Entry 1RHJ (X-ray diffraction, 2.20 A resolution); this record covers chains A and B of the 4 polymer chains in the assembly.

[Chain A]
Protein: Caspase-3
Organism: Homo sapiens
Notes: EC 3.4.22.-; fragment: P17 subunit
Reference sequence: P42574 (CASP3_HUMAN); the construct lacks a stretch of the UniProt sequence and is renumbered around it, so the offset changes along the chain: 145-156 = UniProt 29-40; 163-175 = UniProt 45-57; 176-222 = UniProt 61-107; 224-247 = UniProt 108-131; 1 more segments
Sequence (147 residues; each row starts with the number of its first residue; note: 11 numbers in that range are skipped by the numbering (no residue carries them; nothing is unmodelled there); a row labelled like 175A-175C holds insertion residues (175A, then the next letters in order)):
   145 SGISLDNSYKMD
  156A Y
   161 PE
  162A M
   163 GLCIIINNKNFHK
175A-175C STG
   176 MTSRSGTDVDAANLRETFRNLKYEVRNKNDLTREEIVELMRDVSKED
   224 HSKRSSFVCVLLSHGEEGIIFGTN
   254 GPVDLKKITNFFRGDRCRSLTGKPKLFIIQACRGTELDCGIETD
Disordered / not traced: 145-149, 296-297
Swiss-Prot annotation at these positions:
  - active site: His-237, Cys-285
  - modified residue: Cys-285 (S-nitrosocysteine)
Covalently attached groups: compound PZN linked to Cys-285
Small-molecule neighbours: PZN (3-(2-{5-tert-butyl-3-[(4-methyl-furazan-3-ylmethyl)-amino]-2-oxo-2H-pyrazin-1-yl}-butyrylamino)-5-(hexyl-methyl-amino)-4-oxo-pentanoic acid anion): Arg-179, Ser-236, His-237, Gly-238, Glu-239, Gln-283, Ala-284, Thr-288

[Chain B]
Protein: Caspase-3
Organism: Homo sapiens
Notes: EC 3.4.22.-; fragment: P12 subunit
Reference sequence: P42574 (CASP3_HUMAN); the construct has insertions or renumbered stretches relative to UniProt, so the offset changes along the chain: 310-379 = UniProt 176-245; 382-390 = UniProt 258-266; 392-402 = UniProt 267-277
Sequence (110 residues; each row starts with the number of its first residue; note: 1 number in that range is skipped by the numbering (no residue carries it; nothing is unmodelled there); a row labelled like 381A-381I holds insertion residues (381A, then the next letters in order)):
   310 SGVDDDMACHKIPVEADFLYAYSTAPGYYSWRNSKDGSWFIQSLCAMLKQ
   360 YADKLEFMHILTRVNRKVAT
  379A E
   380 FE
381A-381I SFSFDATFH
   382 AKKQIPCIV
   392 SMLTKELYFYHLEHHHHHH
Disordered / not traced: 310-319, 402-410
Differences from the reference sequence: variant Glu-324 (Asp190 in P42574); expression tag (403-410)
Swiss-Prot annotation at these positions:
  - modified residue: Arg-341 (Microbial infection: ADP-riboxanated arginine)
Small-molecule neighbours: PZN (3-(2-{5-tert-butyl-3-[(4-methyl-furazan-3-ylmethyl)-amino]-2-oxo-2H-pyrazin-1-yl}-butyrylamino)-5-(hexyl-methyl-amino)-4-oxo-pentanoic acid anion): Tyr-338, Ser-339, Trp-340, Arg-341, Asn-342, Trp-348, Ser-381A, Phe-381B, Ser-381C, Phe-381H

[Interface between chain A and chain B]
Contacting residue pairs (102):
  Asp-150(A) with Lys-396(B)
  Asn-151(A) with Lys-396(B); Glu-397(B), hydrogen bond (backbone-backbone)
  Ser-152(A) with Lys-396(B); Glu-397(B), hydrogen bond (side chain-backbone); Tyr-399(B)
  Tyr-153(A) with Asp-326(B), hydrogen bond; Leu-394(B); Thr-395(B), hydrogen bond (side chain-backbone); Lys-396(B); Glu-397(B), hydrogen bond (backbone-backbone)
  Met-155(A) with Leu-398(B), hydrophobic; Tyr-399(B)
  Ser-178(A) with Arg-341(B)
  Arg-179(A) with Arg-341(B)
  Ser-180(A) with Arg-341(B), hydrogen bond (backbone-side chain); Asn-342(B); Ser-343(B)
  Gly-181(A) with Asn-342(B); Ser-343(B), hydrogen bond (backbone-backbone); Gly-346(B)
  Val-184(A) with Lys-344(B); Asp-345(B)
  Asp-185(A) with Asp-345(B); Gly-346(B); Ser-347(B), hydrogen bond; Ile-350(B)
  Asn-188(A) with Cys-354(B), hydrogen bond; Lys-358(B), hydrogen bond
  Leu-189(A) with Ile-350(B), hydrophobic; Cys-354(B)
  Thr-192(A) with Cys-354(B), hydrogen bond; Leu-357(B); Lys-358(B)
  Leu-196(A) with Ala-361(B), hydrophobic
  Tyr-198(A) with Phe-400(B)
  Leu-235(A) with Ile-350(B), hydrophobic
  Glu-240(A) with Pro-335(B); Gly-336(B), hydrogen bond (side chain-backbone)
  Lys-259(A) with Glu-324(B)
  Thr-262(A) with Phe-327(B); Tyr-329(B)
  Phe-265(A) with Phe-327(B)
  Arg-266(A) with Val-323(B); Phe-327(B)
  Gly-267(A) with Val-323(B), hydrogen bond (backbone-backbone)
  Asp-268(A) with Val-323(B)
  Thr-274(A) with Ile-321(B)
  Gly-275(A) with Asp-326(B)
  Lys-276(A) with Asp-326(B)
  Pro-277(A) with Asp-326(B)
  Lys-278(A) with Asp-326(B), hydrogen bond (backbone-backbone); Phe-327(B); Leu-328(B), hydrogen bond (backbone-backbone)
  Leu-279(A) with Leu-328(B); Leu-398(B), hydrophobic
  Phe-280(A) with Phe-327(B), hydrophobic; Leu-328(B), hydrogen bond (backbone-backbone); Tyr-329(B); Ala-330(B), hydrogen bond (backbone-backbone)
  Ile-281(A) with Ala-330(B); Phe-349(B), hydrophobic; Leu-353(B), hydrophobic
  Ile-282(A) with Ala-330(B), hydrogen bond (backbone-backbone); Tyr-331(B), hydrophobic; Ser-332(B), hydrogen bond (backbone-backbone)
  Gln-283(A) with Ser-332(B), hydrogen bond; Ser-339(B), hydrogen bond; Ser-347(B), hydrogen bond; Phe-349(B); Ile-350(B)
  Ala-284(A) with Ser-332(B); Thr-333(B); Ser-339(B)
  Cys-285(A) with Tyr-337(B); Tyr-338(B), hydrophobic; Ser-339(B), hydrogen bond (side chain-backbone)
  Arg-286(A) with Tyr-331(B); Thr-333(B), hydrogen bond (side chain-backbone); Ala-334(B); Pro-335(B); Gly-336(B), hydrogen bond (backbone-backbone); Tyr-337(B), hydrogen bond (backbone-backbone); Cys-388(B)
  Gly-287(A) with Gly-336(B); Tyr-337(B), hydrogen bond (backbone-backbone); Tyr-338(B)
  Thr-288(A) with Gly-336(B), hydrogen bond (backbone-backbone); Tyr-338(B)
  Glu-289(A) with Gly-336(B), hydrogen bond (backbone-backbone); Tyr-337(B); Tyr-338(B), hydrogen bond (backbone-backbone)
  Leu-290(A) with Tyr-337(B); Tyr-338(B), hydrophobic; Trp-340(B), hydrophobic; Thr-381G(B)
  Asp-291(A) with Tyr-337(B); Lys-383(B); Lys-384(B), hydrogen bond (backbone-backbone)
  Cys-292(A) with Ala-382(B); Lys-383(B), hydrogen bond
  Gly-293(A) with Lys-384(B)
Also at the interface, not in a pair above, chain A (47 interface residues in all): Thr-182, Phe-193, Leu-258
Also at the interface, not in a pair above, chain B (48 interface residues in all): Ala-325, Gln-351, Phe-366, Phe-381H

[Overview]
The interface between chain A and chain B involves 47 residues on one side and 48 on the other, with 32
hydrogen bonds. Among the polar pairs are Ser-152(A)/Glu-397(B), Tyr-153(A)/Asp-326(B) and
Tyr-153(A)/Thr-395(B). Chain B binds compound PZN. Covalently linked compound PZN: at Cys-285(A).
Chain A is Caspase-3 and chain B is Caspase-3, both from Homo sapiens; the structure, Crystal structure of the
complex of caspase-3 with a pryazinone inhibitor, was determined by X-ray diffraction together with 1RE1,
1RHK, 1RHM, 1RHQ, 1RHR and 1RHU from the same study.
